7A0G - chains GGG and JJJ of the 10 polymer chains in the assembly; structure by X-ray diffraction, 6.98 A resolution (low resolution: residue-level contacts below are approximate; hydrogen-bond / salt-bridge calls are withheld).

Chain GGG (and JJJ):
Protein: SmhB
Source organism: Serratia marcescens
Notes: chain JJJ of this document is another copy of the same molecule, construct and numbering; everything in this record applies to it too
UniProtKB: A0A1Q4NVM7 (A0A1Q4NVM7_SERMA); residues 10-367 here correspond to UniProt positions 1-358 (UniProt number = residue number - 9)
Sequence (366 residues; numbered 10 to 375; the number before each row is that of its first residue):
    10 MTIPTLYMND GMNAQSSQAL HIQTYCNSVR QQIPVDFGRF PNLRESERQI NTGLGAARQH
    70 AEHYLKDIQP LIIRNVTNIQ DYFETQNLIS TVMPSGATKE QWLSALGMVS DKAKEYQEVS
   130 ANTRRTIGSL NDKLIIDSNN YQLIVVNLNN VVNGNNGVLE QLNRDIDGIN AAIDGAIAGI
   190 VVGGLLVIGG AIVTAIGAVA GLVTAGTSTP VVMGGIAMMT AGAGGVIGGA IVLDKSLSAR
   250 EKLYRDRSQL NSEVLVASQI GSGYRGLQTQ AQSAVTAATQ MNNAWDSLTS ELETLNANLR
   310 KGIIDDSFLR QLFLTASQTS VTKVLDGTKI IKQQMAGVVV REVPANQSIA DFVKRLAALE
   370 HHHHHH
Unresolved in the structure: 10-16, 214-215, 348-375 (chain JJJ: 10-23, 344-375)
Construct notes: expression tag (368-375)

Interface between chain GGG and chain JJJ:
Pairs across the interface - 14 pairs, chain GGG then chain JJJ:
  Q40(GGG) with N148(JJJ)
  I42(GGG) with N148(JJJ)
  R83(GGG) with S299(JJJ)
  T86(GGG) with S299(JJJ)
  D90(GGG) with T303(JJJ)
  V190(GGG) with A181(JJJ)
  A200(GGG) with G233(JJJ)
  A204(GGG) with A230(JJJ)
  Y253(GGG) with G163(JJJ)
  S257(GGG) with N159(JJJ); G163(JJJ)
  M344(GGG) with Q289(JJJ); N292(JJJ)
  A345(GGG) with Q289(JJJ)
Interface residues without a listed pair, chain GGG (21 interface residues in all): R39, I82, E93, T94, L97, G193, I201, V208, S261
Interface residues without a listed pair, chain JJJ (21 interface residues in all): I144, L152, A226, T229, V241, D295, E300, L321, T324, A325, T328

Summary:
The chain GGG/chain JJJ interface involves 21 residues from each chain.
Both chains are SmhB (Serratia marcescens). Entry 7A0G (Structure of the SmhB pore of the tripartite
alpha-pore forming toxin, Smh, from Serratia marcescens) was determined by X-ray diffraction together with
6ZZ5, 6ZZH, 7A26 and 7A27 from the same study.
